Entry 7VL8 (electron microscopy, 2.90 A resolution); this record covers chains B and G of the 5 polymer chains in the assembly.

Chain B:
Name: Guanine nucleotide-binding protein G(I)/G(S)/G(T) subunit beta-1
Source organism: Homo sapiens
UniProt: P62873 (GBB1_HUMAN); residues 2-340 here = UniProt positions 2-340
Sequence (345 residues; row label = number of the first residue in the row; numbers below 1 keep their minus sign (Gly-4 is residue -4)):
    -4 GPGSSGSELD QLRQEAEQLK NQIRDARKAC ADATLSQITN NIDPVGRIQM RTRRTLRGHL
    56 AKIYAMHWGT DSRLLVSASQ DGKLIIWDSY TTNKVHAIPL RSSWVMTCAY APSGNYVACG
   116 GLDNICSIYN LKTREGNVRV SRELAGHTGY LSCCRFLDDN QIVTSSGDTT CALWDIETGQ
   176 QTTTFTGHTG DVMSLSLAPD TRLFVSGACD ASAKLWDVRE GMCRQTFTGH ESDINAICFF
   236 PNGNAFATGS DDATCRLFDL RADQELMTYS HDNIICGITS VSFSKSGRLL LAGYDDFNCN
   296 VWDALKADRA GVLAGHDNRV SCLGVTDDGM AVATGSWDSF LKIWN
Unresolved in the structure: -4 to 1
Sequence notes: expression tag (-4 to 1)
UniProt features mapped onto this chain:
  - modified residue: Ser2 (N-acetylserine), His266 (Phosphohistidine)
  - natural variant: Leu30 (L30F: In MRD42; uncertain significance), Arg52 (R52G: In MRD42), Gly64 (G64V: In MRD42), Asp76 (D76E: In MRD42; D76G: In MRD42), Gly77 (G77S: In MRD42), Lys78 (K78R: In MRD42), Ile80 (I80N: In MRD42; I80T: In MRD42), His91 (H91R: In MRD42; uncertain significance), Ala92 (A92T: In MRD42), Pro94 (P94S: In MRD42), Leu95 (L95P: In MRD42), Arg96 (R96L: In MRD42), 5 further natural variant entries in UniProt

Chain G:
Name: Guanine nucleotide-binding protein G(I)/G(S)/G(O) subunit gamma-2
Source organism: Homo sapiens
UniProt: P59768 (GBG2_HUMAN); residues 1-71 here = UniProt positions 1-71
Sequence (71 residues; row label = number of the first residue in the row):
     1 MASNNTASIA QARKLVEQLK MEANIDRIKV SKAAADLMAY CEAHAKEDPL LTPVPASENP
    61 FREKKFFCAI L
Unresolved in the structure: 1-4, 63-71
UniProt features mapped onto this chain:
  - modified residue: Ala2 (N-acetylalanine), Cys68 (Cysteine methyl ester)
  - lipidation: Cys68 (S-geranylgeranyl cysteine)

How chain B and chain G interact:
Residue-residue contacts (72):
  Leu4(B) with Ser8(G); Ile9(G)
  Leu7(B) with Ala12(G), hydrophobic; Arg13(G)
  Glu10(B) with Val16(G)
  Ala11(B) with Leu19(G)
  Leu14(B) with Val16(G); Leu19(G); Lys20(G)
  Lys15(B) with Leu19(G)
  Gln17(B) with Ala23(G)
  Ile18(B) with Leu19(G), hydrophobic; Ala23(G), hydrophobic
  Ala21(B) with Arg27(G)
  Arg22(B) with Glu22(G), salt bridge
  Cys25(B) with Arg27(G); Lys29(G); Val30(G)
  Ala26(B) with Val30(G), hydrophobic
  Asp27(B) with Lys29(G); Val30(G), hydrogen bond (side chain-backbone); Ser31(G), hydrogen bond (side chain-backbone)
  Ala28(B) with Val30(G)
  Leu30(B) with Ala34(G), hydrophobic
  Ile33(B) with Ser31(G); Ala34(G), hydrophobic
  Thr34(B) with Met38(G)
  Ile37(B) with Met38(G), hydrophobic
  Val40(B) with Leu51(G), hydrophobic
  Arg48(B) with Phe61(G)
  Arg49(B) with Phe61(G), hydrogen bond (side chain-backbone)
  Ser84(B) with Phe61(G)
  Tyr85(B) with Pro60(G); Phe61(G), hydrophobic
  Cys218(B) with Gln18(G)
  Thr221(B) with Glu22(G), hydrogen bond
  Phe235(B) with Leu37(G), hydrophobic; Tyr40(G), hydrophobic; Cys41(G), hydrophobic
  Pro236(B) with Tyr40(G)
  Leu252(B) with Leu37(G), hydrophobic
  Asp254(B) with Ala33(G)
  Arg256(B) with Arg27(G); Ile28(G), hydrogen bond (backbone-backbone); Asp36(G), salt bridge
  Ala257(B) with Ile28(G)
  Asp258(B) with Arg27(G), salt bridge
  Gln259(B) with Val30(G)
  Leu261(B) with Val30(G), hydrophobic
  Ser279(B) with Asp48(G), hydrogen bond
  Lys280(B) with Glu47(G); Asp48(G)
  Ser281(B) with Tyr40(G); Cys41(G), hydrogen bond (side chain-backbone); His44(G), hydrogen bond (side chain-backbone); Asp48(G), hydrogen bond (backbone-side chain)
  Gly282(B) with Cys41(G), hydrogen bond (backbone-side chain)
  Arg283(B) with Cys41(G); Leu51(G)
  Leu284(B) with Leu51(G), hydrophobic
  Leu300(B) with Met38(G), hydrophobic; Cys41(G), hydrophobic
  Asp323(B) with Pro49(G)
  Gly324(B) with Pro49(G); Leu50(G), hydrogen bond (backbone-backbone)
  Met325(B) with Pro49(G), hydrophobic; Leu50(G); Pro60(G)
  Ala326(B) with Phe61(G), hydrophobic
  Val327(B) with Leu50(G), hydrophobic
  Ile338(B) with Phe61(G), hydrophobic
  Asn340(B) with Asn59(G), hydrogen bond
Other interface residues (no listed pair), chain B (58 interface residues in all): Glu3, Ala24, Ile43, Met45, Trp63, Arg219, Gln220, Asn237, Ala240, Val320
Other interface residues (no listed pair), chain G (37 interface residues in all): Ile25, Asp26, Ala45, Val54, Glu58, Arg62

Overview:
Chain B and chain G form an interface of 58 and 37 residues respectively, with 12 hydrogen bonds and 3 salt
bridges. Polar contacts include Arg22(B)-Glu22(G), Arg256(B)-Asp36(G) and Asp258(B)-Arg27(G).
Chain B is Guanine nucleotide-binding protein G(I)/G(S)/G(T) subunit beta-1 and chain G is Guanine
nucleotide-binding protein G(I)/G(S)/G(O) subunit gamma-2, both from Homo sapiens; the structure, Cryo-EM
structure of the Apo CCR1-Gi complex, was determined by electron microscopy, deposited together with 7VL9 and
7VLA.
